1OUQ - chains A and B of the 10 polymer chains in the assembly; structure by X-ray diffraction, 3.20 A resolution.

# Chain A (and B)
Molecule: Cre recombinase
From: Enterobacteria phage P1
Notes: chain B of this document is another copy of the same molecule, construct and numbering; everything in this record applies to it too
Reference sequence: P06956 (RECR_BPP1); residues 1-343 here = UniProt positions 1-343
Sequence (343 residues; row label = number of the first residue in the row):
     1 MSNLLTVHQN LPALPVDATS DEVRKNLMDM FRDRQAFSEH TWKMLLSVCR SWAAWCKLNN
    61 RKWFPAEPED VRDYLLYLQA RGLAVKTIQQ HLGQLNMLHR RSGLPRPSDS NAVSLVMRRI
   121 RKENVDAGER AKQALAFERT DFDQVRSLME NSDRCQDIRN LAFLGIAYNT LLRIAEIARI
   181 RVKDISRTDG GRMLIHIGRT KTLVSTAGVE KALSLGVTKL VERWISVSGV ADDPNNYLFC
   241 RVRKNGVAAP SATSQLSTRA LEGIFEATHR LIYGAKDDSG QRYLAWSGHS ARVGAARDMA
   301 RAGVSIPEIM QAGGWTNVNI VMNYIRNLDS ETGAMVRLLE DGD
Unresolved in the structure: 1-9, 342-343 (chain B: 1-19, 342-343)
UniProt features mapped onto this chain:
  - active site: Arg173, His289, Arg292, Trp315, Tyr324 (O-(3'-phospho-DNA)-tyrosine intermediate)
What the authors report for this chain:
  - binding site for loxP DNA: His289, Tyr324
  - binding site for loxP DNA: Trp315
  - conformationally variable residues (helix shift): Tyr324
  - catalytic residues: His289 (proposed by the authors, not directly observed)
  - catalytic residues: Lys201 (citing earlier work)

# Chain A / chain B interface
Contacting residue pairs (57; chain A residue first):
  Asn26(A) - Asn111(B)
  Met30(A) - Leu115(B)  hydrophobic
  Arg32(A) - Glu69(B)  salt bridge
  Arg32(A) - Arg72(B)
  Arg32(A) - Ala112(B)
  Arg32(A) - Arg119(B)
  Asp33(A) - Arg72(B)  salt bridge
  Asp33(A) - Leu115(B)
  Asp33(A) - Val116(B)
  Asp33(A) - Arg119(B)  salt bridge
  Gln35(A) - Lys122(B)
  Gln35(A) - Glu123(B)
  Ala36(A) - Leu115(B)
  Ala36(A) - Arg118(B)
  Ala36(A) - Arg119(B)
  Arg101(A) - Asn111(B)  hydrogen bond
  Arg101(A) - Ser114(B)
  Arg101(A) - Leu115(B)
  Arg101(A) - Arg118(B)
  Arg139(A) - Leu338(B)  hydrogen bond (side chain-backbone)
  Arg139(A) - Leu339(B)
  Tyr168(A) - Met335(B)  hydrophobic
  Asn169(A) - Met335(B)
  Asn169(A) - Leu339(B)
  Leu171(A) - Met335(B)  hydrophobic
  Thr188(A) - Ser330(B)
  Arg192(A) - Glu331(B)  salt bridge
  Arg192(A) - Glu340(B)  salt bridge
  Arg199(A) - Asp126(B)
  Arg199(A) - Ala127(B)
  Thr200(A) - Arg130(B)
  Thr202(A) - Val125(B)
  Leu203(A) - Val85(B)  hydrophobic
  Leu203(A) - Val125(B)
  Leu203(A) - Arg130(B)
  Leu203(A) - Ala131(B)  hydrogen bond (backbone-backbone)
  Val204(A) - Arg326(B)
  Val209(A) - Arg130(B)
  Glu210(A) - Asp329(B)
  Ala212(A) - Ser330(B)
  Ala212(A) - Thr332(B)
  Ala212(A) - Val336(B)
  Ser214(A) - Leu339(B)
  Leu215(A) - Glu340(B)
  Met299(A) - Met335(B)  hydrophobic
  Met299(A) - Leu338(B)  hydrophobic
  Ala302(A) - Leu338(B)  hydrophobic
  Ser305(A) - Ala300(B)
  Ser305(A) - Gly303(B)
  Pro307(A) - Ile306(B)  hydrophobic
  Glu308(A) - Arg301(B)
  Glu308(A) - Arg337(B)  salt bridge
  Met310(A) - Met322(B)  hydrophobic
  Gln311(A) - Met322(B)
  Gln311(A) - Asn327(B)
  Trp315(A) - Met322(B)
  Thr316(A) - Asn319(B)  hydrogen bond
Also at the interface, not in a pair above, chain A (48 interface residues in all): Lys25, Asp29, Phe37, Ser38, Arg100, Phe142, Leu194, Ile197, Gly198, Lys201, Ser205, Thr206, Val217, Ala295, Asp298, Val318
Also at the interface, not in a pair above, chain B (44 interface residues in all): Lys86, Arg121, Gly128, Glu129, Val304, Val318, Asn323, Ile325, Ala334

# Overview
The interface between chain A and chain B involves 48 residues on one side and 44 on the other, with 4
hydrogen bonds and 6 salt bridges. Among the polar pairs are Arg32(A)-Glu69(B), Asp33(A)-Arg72(B) and
Asp33(A)-Arg119(B). From the paper: catalytic residues His289(A) and Lys201(A); a binding site for loxP DNA at
His289(A), Tyr324(A) and Trp315(A).
Both chains are Cre recombinase (Enterobacteria phage P1). Entry 1OUQ (Crystal structure of wild-type Cre
recombinase-loxP synapse) was determined by X-ray diffraction, deposited together with 1NZB, 1Q3U and 1Q3V.
